PDB entry 6AN5 | X-ray diffraction, 3.51 A resolution | chains A and B

# Chain A (and B)
Name: ABC transporter
From: Aquifex aeolicus (strain VF5)
Notes: fragment: Nucelotide Binding Domain; chain B of this document is another copy of the same molecule, construct and numbering; everything in this record applies to it too
UniProt: O67181 (O67181_AQUAE); residues 2-235 here correspond to UniProt positions 3-236 (UniProt number = residue number + 1)
Sequence (242 residues; numbered 2 to 243; the number before each row is that of its first residue):
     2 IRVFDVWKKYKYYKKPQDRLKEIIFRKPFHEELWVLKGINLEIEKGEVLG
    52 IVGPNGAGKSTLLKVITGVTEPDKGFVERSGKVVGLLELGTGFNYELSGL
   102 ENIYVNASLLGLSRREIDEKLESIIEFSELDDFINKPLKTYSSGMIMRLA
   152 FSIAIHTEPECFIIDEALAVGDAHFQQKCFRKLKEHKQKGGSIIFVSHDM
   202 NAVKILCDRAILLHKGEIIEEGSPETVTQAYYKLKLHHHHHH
Not modelled in the structure: 12-33, 237-243 (chain B: 240-243)
Sequence notes: expression tag (236-243)
From the paper describing this entry:
  - self-association interface (contacts with another copy of this molecule); pairs are residue here / residue on that copy: Ser61-Ser143
  - conformationally variable residues (order/disorder transition): Lys12 to Glu33

# How chain A and chain B interact
Contacting residue pairs (33):
  Tyr11(A) - Lys137(B)
  Tyr11(A) - Pro138(B)
  Asn56(A) - Ser143(B)
  Asn56(A) - Met146(B)
  Asn56(A) - Arg149(B)
  Gly57(A) - Phe134(B)
  Ser61(A) - Lys140(B)
  Ser61(A) - Thr141(B)  hydrogen bond (side chain-backbone)
  Ser61(A) - Tyr142(B)  hydrogen bond (side chain-backbone)
  Ser61(A) - Ser143(B)
  Thr62(A) - Thr141(B)
  Lys65(A) - Lys140(B)  hydrogen bond (side chain-backbone)
  Leu101(A) - Pro17(B)
  Glu102(A) - Pro17(B)
  Glu102(A) - Arg20(B)  salt bridge
  Phe134(A) - Gly57(B)
  Asn136(A) - Tyr13(B)
  Asn136(A) - Lys15(B)  hydrogen bond (side chain-backbone)
  Lys137(A) - Tyr11(B)
  Lys137(A) - Tyr13(B)  hydrogen bond
  Pro138(A) - Tyr11(B)
  Lys140(A) - Ser61(B)
  Lys140(A) - Lys65(B)  hydrogen bond (backbone-side chain)
  Thr141(A) - Ser61(B)  hydrogen bond (backbone-side chain)
  Thr141(A) - Thr62(B)
  Tyr142(A) - Ser61(B)  hydrogen bond (backbone-side chain)
  Ser143(A) - Asn56(B)
  Ser143(A) - Ser61(B)
  Ser144(A) - Asp166(B)
  Met146(A) - Asn56(B)
  Arg149(A) - Asn56(B)
  Asp166(A) - Ser144(B)
  Val171(A) - Ala168(B)
Other interface residues (no listed pair), chain A (27 interface residues in all): Lys9, Val36, Leu87, Glu97, Ser99, Met148
Other interface residues (no listed pair), chain B (28 interface residues in all): Lys12, Tyr14, Val36, Leu87, Met148, Val171

# In short
The interface between chain A and chain B involves 27 residues on one side and 28 on the other, with 8
hydrogen bonds and 1 salt bridge. Polar contacts include Glu102(A)-Arg20(B), Ser61(A)-Thr141(B) and
Ser61(A)-Tyr142(B). The paper reports conformational variability at Lys12(A); a self-association interface
involving Ser61(A) and Ser143(A).
Chain A and chain B are both ABC transporter (Aquifex aeolicus (strain VF5)); the structure, Crystal Structure
of The Nucelotide Binding Domain of an O-antigen polysaccharide ABC-transporter, was determined by X-ray
diffraction, deposited together with 6OIH and 6AMX.
